8HEG - chains C and D of the 4 polymer chains in the assembly; structure by electron microscopy, 3.20 A resolution.

[Chain C]
Molecule: VP3 of capsid protein
From: Foot-and-mouth disease virus
Sequence (221 residues; row label = number of the first residue in the row):
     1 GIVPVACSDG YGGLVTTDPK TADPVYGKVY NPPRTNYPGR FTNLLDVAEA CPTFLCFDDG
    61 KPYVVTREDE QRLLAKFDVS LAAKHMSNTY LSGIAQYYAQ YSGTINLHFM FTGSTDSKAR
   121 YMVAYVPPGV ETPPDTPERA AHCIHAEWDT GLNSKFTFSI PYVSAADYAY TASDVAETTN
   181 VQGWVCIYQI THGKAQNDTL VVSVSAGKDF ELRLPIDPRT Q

[Chain D]
Molecule: M3F
From: Lama glama
Sequence (122 residues; each row starts with the number of its first residue):
     1 QVQLQQSGGG LVQAGGSLRL SCAASGRAFG YYYMGWFRQA PGKEREFVAA ISWYDGSTSY
    61 ADSVKGRFTI SRDNAKNTVD LQMNSLKSED TAVYYCAGDR SLTVVASSWR YWGQGTQVTV
   121 SS
Disulfide bonds: Cys-22/Cys-96

[How chain C and chain D interact]
Contacting residue pairs (27):
  Asn-106(C) / Trp-53(D)
  His-108(C) / Tyr-54(D)
  Arg-120(C) / Val-105(D)
  Ala-141(C) / Arg-110(D)
  Cys-143(C) / Arg-110(D)  hydrogen bond (backbone-side chain)
  Ile-144(C) / Arg-100(D)
  His-145(C) / Arg-110(D)  hydrogen bond
  Ala-146(C) / Arg-100(D)
  Ala-146(C) / Ser-101(D)
  Glu-147(C) / Ser-101(D)
  Glu-147(C) / Leu-102(D)  hydrogen bond (backbone-backbone)
  Glu-147(C) / Thr-103(D)
  Trp-148(C) / Leu-102(D)
  Asp-149(C) / Leu-102(D)  hydrogen bond (backbone-backbone)
  Asp-149(C) / Thr-103(D)
  Leu-152(C) / Phe-47(D)  hydrophobic
  Leu-152(C) / Ser-59(D)  hydrogen bond (backbone-side chain)
  Asn-153(C) / Ser-57(D)  hydrogen bond
  Asn-153(C) / Thr-58(D)
  Asn-153(C) / Ser-59(D)
  Phe-156(C) / Arg-100(D)
  Thr-157(C) / Trp-53(D)
  Phe-158(C) / Arg-100(D)
  Ser-159(C) / Tyr-31(D)
  Ser-159(C) / Trp-53(D)
  Ser-159(C) / Arg-100(D)  hydrogen bond (backbone-side chain)
  Pro-161(C) / Arg-100(D)
Also at the interface, not in a pair above, chain C (21 interface residues in all): Ala-50, Pro-52, Lys-155
Also at the interface, not in a pair above, chain D (16 interface residues in all): Tyr-33, Asp-55, Val-104
Interface features reported in the paper:
  - interface residues, chain C: His-108(C), Arg-120(C), Cys-143(C), His-145(C), Glu-147(C), Trp-148(C), Asp-149(C), Leu-152(C), Asn-153(C), Phe-156(C), Thr-157(C), Phe-158(C), Ser-159(C), Pro-161(C)

[Overview]
Chain C and chain D form an interface of 21 and 16 residues respectively; the contacts include 7 hydrogen
bonds. Among the polar pairs are Cys-143(C)/Arg-110(D), His-145(C)/Arg-110(D) and Leu-152(C)/Ser-59(D). The
paper reports interface residues His-108(C), Arg-120(C) and Cys-143(C) among others.
Here chain C is VP3 of capsid protein (Foot-and-mouth disease virus) and chain D is M3F (Lama glama). Entry
8HEG (Pentamer of FMDV (A/TUR/14/98) in complex with M3F) was determined by electron microscopy together with
8HBI, 8HEE, 8HBG and 8HBJ from the same study.
